PDB entry 6P58 | X-ray diffraction, 1.50 A resolution | chains A and B

Chain A (and B):
Molecule: Methyl-accepting chemotaxis protein
Organism: Thermosynechococcus elongatus (strain BP-1)
Notes: fragment: GAF domain; chain B of this document is another copy of the same molecule, construct and numbering; everything in this record applies to it too
Reference sequence: Q8DLC7 (Q8DLC7_THEEB); numbering as in UniProt (aligned over 435-584)
Amino-acid sequence (150 residues; row label = number of the first residue in the row):
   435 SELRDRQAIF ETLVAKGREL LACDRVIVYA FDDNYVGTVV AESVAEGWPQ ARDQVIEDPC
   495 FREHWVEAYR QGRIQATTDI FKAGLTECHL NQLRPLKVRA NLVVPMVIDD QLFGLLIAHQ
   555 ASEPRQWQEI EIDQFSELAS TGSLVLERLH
Covalently attached groups: Phycoviolobilin, blue light-absorbing form (VRB) linked to Cys-494, Cys-522
Differences from the reference sequence: engineered mutation Ala-555 (Cys in Q8DLC7)
Bound ions: Mg2+: Glu-581, His-584
Residues lining bound ligands: Phycoviolobilin, blue light-absorbing form (VRB): Ile-461, Tyr-463, Ile-490, Glu-491, Asp-492, Pro-493, Phe-495, His-498, Trp-499, Tyr-503, Arg-507, Ile-508, Gln-509, Leu-519, Thr-520, His-523, Gln-526, Leu-527, Leu-530, Asn-535, Val-537, Ile-551, His-553
Reported in the primary citation:
  - conformationally variable residues (side-chain flip): Asp-492, Cys-522, His-523, Gln-526, Asn-535
  - binding site for Phycoviolobilin, blue light-absorbing form: Cys-494

How chain A and chain B interact:
Pairs across the interface (29; chain A residue first):
  Asp-439(A) with Leu-583(B)
  Ala-442(A) with Arg-582(B); Leu-583(B), hydrophobic
  Ile-443(A) with Val-579(B), hydrophobic
  Glu-445(A) with Arg-582(B)
  Thr-446(A) with Leu-578(B); Val-579(B); Arg-582(B), hydrogen bond
  Lys-450(A) with Glu-571(B), salt bridge; Ser-574(B), hydrogen bond; Thr-575(B); Leu-578(B)
  Ile-564(A) with Ile-564(B), hydrophobic
  Asp-567(A) with Gln-568(B)
  Glu-571(A) with Lys-450(B), salt bridge
  Leu-572(A) with Thr-575(B)
  Ser-574(A) with Lys-450(B), hydrogen bond
  Thr-575(A) with Thr-446(B); Lys-450(B); Leu-572(B)
  Leu-578(A) with Thr-446(B); Lys-450(B)
  Val-579(A) with Ile-443(B), hydrophobic; Thr-446(B)
  Arg-582(A) with Ala-442(B); Glu-445(B); Thr-446(B)
  Leu-583(A) with Asp-439(B); Ala-442(B), hydrophobic
Other interface residues (no listed pair), chain A (18 interface residues in all): Ala-449, Leu-454
Other interface residues (no listed pair), chain B (18 interface residues in all): Ala-449, Leu-454

In short:
Chain A and chain B each contribute 18 residues to their interface; the contacts include 3 hydrogen bonds and
2 salt bridges. Polar contacts include Lys-450(A)/Glu-571(B), Thr-446(A)/Arg-582(B) and Lys-450(A)/Ser-574(B).
The paper reports a binding site for Phycoviolobilin, blue light-absorbing form at Cys-494(A); conformational
variability at Asp-492(A), Cys-522(A) and His-523(A) among others.
Both chains are Methyl-accepting chemotaxis protein (Thermosynechococcus elongatus (strain BP-1)). Entry 6P58
(Dark and Steady State-Illuminated Crystal Structure of Cyanobacteriochrome Receptor PixJ at 150K) was
determined by X-ray diffraction (same publication as 6PRU, 6PRY and 6UPP).
